Entry 5IF6 (X-ray diffraction, 2.50 A resolution); this record covers chain A.

== Chain A ==
Molecule: OHP9_1c
Organism: synthetic construct
Sequence (134 residues; each row starts with the number of its first residue):
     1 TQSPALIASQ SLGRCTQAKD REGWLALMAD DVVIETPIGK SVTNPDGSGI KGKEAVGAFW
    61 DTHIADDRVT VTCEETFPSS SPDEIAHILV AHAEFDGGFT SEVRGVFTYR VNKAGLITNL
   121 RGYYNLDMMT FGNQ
Ligand contacts: (9beta)-17-hydroxypregn-4-ene-3,20-dione (3QZ): Leu12, Gly13, Thr16, Trp24, Thr36, Thr43, Phe59, Ile64, Val69, Val71, Ala91, Ala93, Val103, Phe107, Tyr109, Leu120, Tyr124

== Overview ==
Bound to chain A: (9beta)-17-hydroxypregn-4-ene-3,20-dione.
Chain A is OHP9_1c (synthetic construct); the structure, Structure of a computationally designed 17-OHP
binder, was determined by X-ray diffraction (same publication as 5IER).
